4AIJ - chains B and C of the 4 polymer chains in the assembly; structure by X-ray diffraction, 2.05 A resolution.

Chain B:
Molecule: Transcriptional regulator slya
Organism: Yersinia pseudotuberculosis
Reference sequence: B1JJ73 (SLYA_YERPY); numbering as in UniProt (aligned over 1-143)
Chain sequence (151 residues; row label = number of the first residue in the row):
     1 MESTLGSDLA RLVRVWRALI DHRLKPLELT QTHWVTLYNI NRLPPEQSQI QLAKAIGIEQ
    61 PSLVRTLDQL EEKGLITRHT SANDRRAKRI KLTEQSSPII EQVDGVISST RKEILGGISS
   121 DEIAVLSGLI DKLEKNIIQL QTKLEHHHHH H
Unresolved in the structure: 1, 144-151
Differences from the reference sequence: expression tag (144-151); engineered mutation Ser-81 (Cys in B1JJ73), Ser-108 (Cys in B1JJ73)
What the authors report for this chain:
  - binding site for the 21-nt DNA strand (chain C): Gln-49, Gln-60, Val-64, Arg-86
  - mutagenesis - G116A, S127I/G128K: increased stability in response to 37  degC
  - mutagenesis - G116A: increased binding to 37  degC
  - mutagenesis - G116A/S127I/G128K: increased stability
  - mutagenesis - T4P: decreased stability
  - mutagenesis - N41H/R42Q, Q102E/V103M/D104E: unchanged stability in response to 37  degC

Chain C:
Molecule: 21-nt DNA strand
Sequence (21 nucleotides; row label = number of the first residue in the row):
     1 AATTATATTA TTTGAATTAA T

Interface between chain B and chain C:
Residue-residue contacts (13; chain B residue first):
  Thr-32(B) / DT12(C)  hydrogen bond to the phosphate
  Glu-59(B) / DT13(C)  hydrogen bond to the phosphate
  Pro-61(B) / DT13(C)  base contact
  Pro-61(B) / DG14(C)  base contact
  Pro-61(B) / DA15(C)  base contact
  Ser-62(B) / DT12(C)  sugar contact
  Ser-62(B) / DT13(C)  hydrogen bond to the phosphate
  Arg-65(B) / DT12(C)  base contact
  Gln-69(B) / DT11(C)  phosphate contact
  Asp-84(B) / DT21(C)  sugar contact
  Arg-85(B) / DA20(C)  phosphate contact
  Arg-85(B) / DT21(C)  hydrogen bond to the phosphate
  Arg-86(B) / DA20(C)  phosphate contact
Interface residues without a listed pair, chain B (10 interface residues in all): Ile-58

Summary:
10 residues of chain B and 7 residues of chain C are in contact; the contacts include 4 hydrogen bonds. Polar
pairs include Thr-32(B)/DT12(C), Glu-59(B)/DT13(C) and Ser-62(B)/DT13(C). From the paper: a binding site for
the 21-nt DNA strand (chain C) at Gln-49(B), Gln-60(B) and Val-64(B) among others; G116A and S127I/G128K of
chain B increase stability in response to 37  degC; 6 substitutions were tested in all.
Here chain B is Transcriptional regulator slya (Yersinia pseudotuberculosis) and chain C is a 21-nt DNA
strand. Entry 4AIJ (Crystal structure of RovA from Yersinia in complex with a rovA promoter fragment) was
determined by X-ray diffraction, deposited together with 4AIH and 4AIK.
